8UAY - chain A; structure by X-ray diffraction, 1.80 A resolution.

[Chain A]
Protein: Ribonuclease pancreatic
From: Bos taurus
Notes: EC 4.6.1.18
UniProt: P61823 (RNAS1_BOVIN); residues 1-124 here correspond to UniProt positions 27-150 (UniProt number = residue number + 26)
Sequence (124 residues; row label = number of the first residue in the row):
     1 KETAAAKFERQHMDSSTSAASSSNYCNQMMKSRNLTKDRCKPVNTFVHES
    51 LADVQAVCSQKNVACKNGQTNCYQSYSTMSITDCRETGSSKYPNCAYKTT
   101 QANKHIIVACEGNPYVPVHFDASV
Disulfides: Cys26-Cys84, Cys40-Cys95, Cys58-Cys110, Cys65-Cys72
Residues lining bound ligands: WF9 ((2S)-2-{[(R)-{[(2R,3S,4R,5R)-5-(6-amino-9H-purin-9-yl)-3,4-dihydroxyoxolan-2-yl]methoxy}(hydroxy)phosphoryl]amino}-5-carbamimidamidopentanoic acid (non-preferred name)): Gln11, His12, Lys41, Val43, Asn44, Thr45, Cys65, Lys66, Asn67, Gln69, Ala109, His119, Phe120, Asp121
Curated features (UniProtKB/Swiss-Prot):
  - active site: His12 (Proton acceptor), His119 (Proton donor)
  - binding site (substrate): Lys7, Arg10, Lys41 to Thr45, Lys66, Arg85
  - glycosylation: Lys1 (N-linked (Glc) (glycation) lysine), Lys7 (N-linked (Glc) (glycation) lysine), Asn34 (N-linked (GlcNAc...) asparagine), Lys37 (N-linked (Glc) (glycation) lysine), Lys41 (N-linked (Glc) (glycation) lysine)
Reported in the primary citation:
  - binding site for WF9: His12, Lys41, His119

[Overview]
Bound to chain A: compound WF9. UniProt lists active-site residues His12 and His119 and 9 substrate-binding
residues. From the paper: a binding site for WF9 at His12, Lys41 and His119.
Chain A is Ribonuclease pancreatic (Bos taurus); the structure, Structure of Arginyl-5'-O-adenosine
phosphoramidate/RNase A, was determined by X-ray diffraction together with 8UAX, 8UAZ, 8UB0, 8UB1 and 8UB2
from the same study.
